Entry 6WJE (X-ray diffraction, 2.50 A resolution); this record covers chain A.

[Chain A]
Protein: DUF411 domain-containing protein
Source organism: Pseudomonas aeruginosa
Reference sequence: A0A5C0YHL7 (A0A5C0YHL7_PSEAI); residues 1-126 here correspond to UniProt positions 24-149 (UniProt number = residue number + 23)
Amino-acid sequence (126 residues; row label = number of the first residue in the row):
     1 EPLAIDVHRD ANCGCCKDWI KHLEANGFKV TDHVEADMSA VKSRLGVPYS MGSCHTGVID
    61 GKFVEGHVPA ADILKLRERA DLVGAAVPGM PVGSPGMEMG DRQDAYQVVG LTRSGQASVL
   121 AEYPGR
Metal / ion sites: Zn2+ site 1: D6, H33; Zn2+ site 2: H8 (shared with 1 residue of chain D); Zn2+ site 3: D10 (shared with 1 residue of chain B); Cu ion site 1: C15, C54, H67; Cu ion site 2: C15, M90, M97 (shared with 1 residue of chain B); Cu ion site 3: C16, C54, H55; Zn2+ site 4: D18, H22, E98; Zn2+ site 5: D101 (shared with 1 residue of chain B)
From the paper describing this entry:
  - Cu ion coordination: C15, C54, H55, H67, M90, M97, M99
  - contacts within the chain: C13-C16 (disulfide)
  - conformationally variable residues (loop rearrangement): C13

[Summary]
D6 and H33 coordinate Zn2+ site 1. C15, C54 and H67 coordinate Cu ion site 1. The paper reports Cu ion
coordination by C15, C54 and H55 among others; conformational variability at C13.
Chain A is DUF411 domain-containing protein (Pseudomonas aeruginosa); the structure, Copper resistance protein
copG- Form 2, was determined by X-ray diffraction together with 6WIS from the same study.
